PDB entry 8VLQ | X-ray diffraction, 2.07 A resolution | chains A and B

== Chain A ==
Protein: 3-hydroxy-3-methylglutaryl-coenzyme A reductase
Organism: Pseudomonas sp. 'mevalonii'
Notes: EC 1.1.1.88
Reference sequence: P13702 (MVAA_PSEMV); residue numbers follow UniProt; this construct covers 1-428
Sequence (428 residues; numbered 1 to 428; the number before each row is that of its first residue):
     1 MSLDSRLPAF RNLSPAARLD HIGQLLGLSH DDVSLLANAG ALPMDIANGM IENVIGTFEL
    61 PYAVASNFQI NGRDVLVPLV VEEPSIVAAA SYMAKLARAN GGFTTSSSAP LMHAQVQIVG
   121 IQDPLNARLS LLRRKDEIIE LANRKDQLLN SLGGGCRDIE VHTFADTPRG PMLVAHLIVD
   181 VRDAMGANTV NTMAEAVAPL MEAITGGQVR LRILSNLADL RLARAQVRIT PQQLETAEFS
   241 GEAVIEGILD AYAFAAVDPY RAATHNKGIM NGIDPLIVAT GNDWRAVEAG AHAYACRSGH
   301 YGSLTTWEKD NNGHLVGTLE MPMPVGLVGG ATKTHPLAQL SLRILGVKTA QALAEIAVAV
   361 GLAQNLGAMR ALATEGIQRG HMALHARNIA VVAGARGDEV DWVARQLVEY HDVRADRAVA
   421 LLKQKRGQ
Disordered / not traced: 1, 423-428
Ligand contacts:
  - (R)-mevaldehyde / coenzyme A / Mevaldyl-Coenzyme A: Arg11, Ser66, Asn67, Glu83, Pro84, Ser85, Ile86, Ala88, Ala89, Ser91, Tyr92, Lys95, Arg261, Thr264, His265, Lys267, Gly268, Asn271, Gln364, Gly367, Ala368, Arg370, Ala371, Leu372, Glu375, Ile377, Arg379, Gly380, His381, Leu384
  - NAD / NADH: Glu82, Glu83, Thr264, Lys267, His381, Met382, His385, Ile389, Val392, Ala415
From the paper describing this entry:
  - catalytic residues: Glu83, Lys267, His381 (citing earlier work)

== Chain B ==
Protein: 3-hydroxy-3-methylglutaryl-coenzyme A reductase
Organism: Pseudomonas sp. 'mevalonii'
Notes: EC 1.1.1.88
Reference sequence: P13702 (MVAA_PSEMV); residues 501-928 here correspond to UniProt positions 1-428 (UniProt number = residue number - 500)
Sequence (428 residues; each row starts with the number of its first residue):
   501 MSLDSRLPAF RNLSPAARLD HIGQLLGLSH DDVSLLANAG ALPMDIANGM IENVIGTFEL
   561 PYAVASNFQI NGRDVLVPLV VEEPSIVAAA SYMAKLARAN GGFTTSSSAP LMHAQVQIVG
   621 IQDPLNARLS LLRRKDEIIE LANRKDQLLN SLGGGCRDIE VHTFADTPRG PMLVAHLIVD
   681 VRDAMGANTV NTMAEAVAPL MEAITGGQVR LRILSNLADL RLARAQVRIT PQQLETAEFS
   741 GEAVIEGILD AYAFAAVDPY RAATHNKGIM NGIDPLIVAT GNDWRAVEAG AHAYACRSGH
   801 YGSLTTWEKD NNGHLVGTLE MPMPVGLVGG ATKTHPLAQL SLRILGVKTA QALAEIAVAV
   861 GLAQNLGAMR ALATEGIQRG HMALHARNIA VVAGARGDEV DWVARQLVEY HDVRADRAVA
   921 LLKQKRGQ
Disordered / not traced: 501-502, 878-928
Ligand contacts:
  - (R)-mevaldehyde / coenzyme A / Mevaldyl-Coenzyme A: Glu552, Asn553, Ile713, Asp783
  - (R)-mevalonate (MEV): Glu583, Arg761, Thr764, His765, Lys767, Gly768, Asn771, Ala868, Leu872
  - NAD / NADH: Asp646, Leu648, Leu649, Leu652, Val681, Arg682, Asp683, Ala684, Met685, Gly686, Ala687, Asn688, Thr689, Asn691, Ile713, Leu714, Asn716, Asp783, Arg785, Ala786, Val828, Gly829, Gly830

== Interface between chain A and chain B ==
Residue-residue contacts (258; chain A residue first):
  Phe10(A) with Asn553(B)
  Arg11(A) with Asn553(B)
  Pro15(A) with Asn548(B); Val554(B)
  Arg18(A) with Asn548(B), hydrogen bond; Asn553(B); Val554(B), hydrogen bond (side chain-backbone); Ile555(B)
  Leu19(A) with Ile555(B)
  Leu36(A) with Ile555(B), hydrophobic; Gly556(B)
  Ala39(A) with Gly540(B)
  Gly40(A) with Ala539(B); Glu559(B), hydrogen bond (backbone-side chain)
  Ala41(A) with Glu559(B), hydrogen bond (backbone-side chain)
  Leu42(A) with Glu559(B), hydrogen bond (backbone-side chain); Pro561(B)
  Met44(A) with Pro515(B), hydrophobic
  Ala47(A) with Pro561(B)
  Asn48(A) with Arg518(B), hydrogen bond
  Met50(A) with Pro561(B), hydrophobic; Pro584(B)
  Ile51(A) with Pro561(B), hydrophobic; Ala563(B), hydrophobic; Val581(B); Glu582(B); Glu583(B)
  Glu52(A) with Arg511(B); Ala563(B); Pro584(B); Ser585(B), hydrogen bond (side chain-backbone); Ile586(B); Val587(B), hydrogen bond (side chain-backbone); Ala588(B), hydrogen bond (side chain-backbone)
  Asn53(A) with Phe510(B); Arg511(B); Arg518(B); Ala563(B); Val564(B), hydrogen bond (side chain-backbone); Val587(B); Ser591(B)
  Val54(A) with Pro515(B); Arg518(B), hydrogen bond (backbone-side chain); Tyr562(B)
  Ile55(A) with Arg518(B); Leu519(B); Leu536(B); Tyr562(B), hydrogen bond (backbone-backbone); Val564(B), hydrophobic
  Gly56(A) with Leu536(B); Pro561(B); Tyr562(B), hydrogen bond (backbone-backbone)
  Thr57(A) with Leu536(B); Glu559(B), hydrogen bond; Leu560(B); Tyr562(B); Leu837(B)
  Phe58(A) with Phe558(B); Glu559(B); Leu560(B), hydrogen bond (backbone-backbone); Tyr562(B), hydrophobic; Val580(B), hydrophobic; Val778(B); Ala779(B); His835(B); Leu837(B), hydrophobic
  Glu59(A) with Gly540(B); Ala541(B), hydrogen bond (side chain-backbone); Leu542(B), hydrogen bond (side chain-backbone); Thr557(B), hydrogen bond; Phe558(B); Glu559(B); His835(B), hydrogen bond (backbone-side chain)
  Leu60(A) with Thr557(B); Phe558(B), hydrogen bond (backbone-backbone)
  Pro61(A) with Ala547(B); Ile551(B), hydrophobic; Val554(B), hydrophobic; Gly556(B)
  Tyr62(A) with Val554(B); Ile555(B), hydrogen bond (backbone-backbone); Gly556(B), hydrogen bond (backbone-backbone); Thr557(B); Phe558(B), hydrophobic
  Ala63(A) with Ile551(B), hydrophobic; Glu552(B); Asn553(B)
  Val64(A) with Asn553(B), hydrogen bond (backbone-side chain); Ile555(B), hydrophobic
  Val80(A) with Phe558(B), hydrophobic; Trp784(B)
  Val81(A) with Ile551(B); Arg785(B)
  Glu82(A) with Met550(B); Ile551(B); Asp783(B); Trp784(B); Arg785(B), salt bridge; Ala831(B)
  Glu83(A) with Ile551(B); Asp783(B); Arg785(B), salt bridge
  Pro84(A) with Met550(B); Glu552(B)
  Ser85(A) with Glu552(B), hydrogen bond (backbone-side chain)
  Ile86(A) with Glu552(B)
  Val87(A) with Glu552(B), hydrogen bond (backbone-side chain); Asn553(B)
  Ala88(A) with Glu552(B), hydrogen bond (backbone-side chain)
  Ser91(A) with Asn553(B)
  His113(A) with Tyr760(B)
  Gln115(A) with Phe754(B); Asp758(B), hydrogen bond; Tyr760(B); Arg761(B)
  Gln117(A) with Asp750(B); Phe754(B)
  Phe164(A) with Val757(B), hydrophobic; Asp758(B)
  Arg169(A) with Glu746(B), salt bridge; Leu749(B); Asp750(B), salt bridge; Ala753(B)
  Met172(A) with Asp750(B); Ala753(B), hydrophobic; Phe754(B)
  Val174(A) with Phe754(B), hydrophobic
  His176(A) with Tyr760(B)
  Glu195(A) with Glu875(B)
  Glu202(A) with Ile877(B)
  Val209(A) with Ile877(B), hydrophobic
  Arg210(A) with Asp750(B), salt bridge
  Leu211(A) with Ala751(B), hydrophobic; Phe754(B), hydrophobic; Arg761(B); Leu872(B), hydrophobic
  Arg212(A) with Leu872(B); Glu875(B), hydrogen bond (side chain-backbone); Gly876(B), hydrogen bond (side chain-backbone); Ile877(B)
  Ile213(A) with Arg761(B)
  Leu214(A) with Thr764(B), hydrogen bond (backbone-side chain)
  Ser215(A) with Tyr760(B), hydrogen bond (side chain-backbone); Thr764(B)
  Asn216(A) with Thr764(B), hydrogen bond (backbone-side chain); Lys767(B)
  Leu217(A) with Tyr760(B); Ala763(B)
  Asp219(A) with Tyr760(B), hydrogen bond
  Glu246(A) with Arg669(B), salt bridge
  Gly247(A) with Arg710(B)
  Leu249(A) with Arg669(B)
  Asp250(A) with Gln617(B), hydrogen bond (backbone-side chain); Val619(B); Arg669(B), salt bridge; Met672(B); Arg710(B), salt bridge
  Ala251(A) with Leu711(B), hydrophobic
  Ala253(A) with Arg669(B)
  Phe254(A) with Gln615(B); Gln617(B); Val674(B), hydrophobic
  Val257(A) with Phe664(B), hydrophobic
  Asp258(A) with Gln615(B), hydrogen bond; Phe664(B)
  Tyr260(A) with Gln615(B); His676(B); Ser715(B), hydrogen bond (backbone-side chain); Leu717(B); Asp719(B), hydrogen bond
  Arg261(A) with Gln615(B); Leu711(B); Ile713(B)
  Ala263(A) with Leu717(B); Ala789(B); Ala793(B), hydrophobic
  Thr264(A) with Leu714(B), hydrogen bond (side chain-backbone); Ser715(B); Asn716(B), hydrogen bond (side chain-backbone)
  Lys267(A) with Asn716(B); Asp783(B), salt bridge; Arg785(B); Ala786(B); Ala789(B)
  Met270(A) with Arg785(B)
  Asn271(A) with Arg785(B), hydrogen bond
  Asp274(A) with Trp784(B), hydrogen bond; Arg785(B)
  Val278(A) with Phe558(B)
  Ala279(A) with Phe558(B)
  Asp283(A) with Glu582(B); Glu583(B); Lys767(B), salt bridge
  Trp284(A) with Glu582(B); Asp774(B), hydrogen bond; Trp784(B)
  Arg285(A) with Val581(B); Glu582(B), salt bridge; Glu583(B), salt bridge; Lys767(B); Met770(B); Asn771(B), hydrogen bond; Asp774(B); Glu788(B)
  Ala286(A) with Lys767(B)
  Glu288(A) with Arg785(B); Glu788(B)
  Ala289(A) with Ala763(B); Lys767(B); His792(B)
  His292(A) with Ala789(B); His792(B)
  Cys296(A) with Cys796(B), hydrogen bond; Gly799(B); Tyr801(B), hydrophobic
  Gly299(A) with Gly799(B)
  Tyr301(A) with Cys796(B), hydrophobic
  Ala331(A) with Glu582(B)
  His335(A) with Phe558(B); Glu559(B), hydrogen bond (side chain-backbone)
  Leu337(A) with Thr557(B); Phe558(B), hydrophobic
  Ala338(A) with Phe558(B)
  Leu372(A) with Arg710(B); Leu711(B), hydrophobic; Arg712(B), hydrogen bond (backbone-side chain); Ile713(B), hydrophobic
  Thr374(A) with Arg712(B), hydrogen bond (backbone-side chain)
  Gly376(A) with Glu695(B); Arg712(B)
  Ile377(A) with Asn691(B); Glu695(B), hydrogen bond (backbone-side chain)
  Gln378(A) with Asn688(B), hydrogen bond (side chain-backbone); Asn691(B); Thr692(B), hydrogen bond; Glu695(B), hydrogen bond (backbone-side chain)
  His381(A) with Asn688(B), hydrogen bond
  Met382(A) with Asn688(B)
  Leu384(A) with Glu552(B)
  His385(A) with Asn688(B), hydrogen bond; Gly830(B)
  Arg387(A) with Asp545(B); Ile546(B), hydrogen bond (side chain-backbone); Gly549(B); Met550(B)
  Asn388(A) with Gly830(B), hydrogen bond (side chain-backbone); Thr834(B), hydrogen bond
  Val391(A) with Lys833(B)
  Val392(A) with Val828(B), hydrophobic; Gly829(B); Lys833(B)
  Arg414(A) with Lys645(B), hydrogen bond (side chain-backbone); Thr692(B)
  Ala415(A) with Leu648(B), hydrophobic
  Asp416(A) with Lys645(B); Asp646(B); Gln647(B), hydrogen bond (side chain-backbone); Leu648(B), hydrogen bond (side chain-backbone)
Other interface residues (no listed pair), chain A (120 interface residues in all): Ala65, Ser66, Val119, Thr167, Ala198, Pro199, Pro259, Gly281, Asn282, Ala293, His300, Ala373, Glu375
Other interface residues (no listed pair), chain B (116 interface residues in all): Met544, Ala565, Ser566, His613, Asp666, Thr667, Pro759, Gly781, Asn782, Ala838

== In short ==
Chain A and chain B form an interface of 120 and 116 residues respectively, with 59 hydrogen bonds and 12 salt
bridges. Polar pairs include Glu82(A)-Arg785(B), Glu83(A)-Arg785(B) and Arg169(A)-Glu746(B). (R)-mevaldehyde /
coenzyme A / Mevaldyl-Coenzyme A and NAD / NADH are bound between chain A and chain B. From the paper:
catalytic residues Glu83(A), Lys267(A) and His381(A).
Both chains are 3-hydroxy-3-methylglutaryl-coenzyme A reductase (Pseudomonas sp. 'mevalonii'). Entry 8VLQ
(Structure of PmHMGR bound to mevalonate, CoA and NAD 5 minutes after reaction initiation at pH ...) was
determined by X-ray diffraction, deposited together with 8GDN and 8SZ6.
